Entry 8X9F (X-ray diffraction, 2.48 A resolution); this record covers chain A.

Chain A:
Name: Carbon monoxide dehydrogenase 2
Source organism: Carboxydothermus hydrogenoformans Z-2901
Notes: EC 1.2.7.4
Reference sequence: Q9F8A8 (COOS2_CARHZ); numbering as in UniProt (aligned over 1-636)
Sequence (656 residues; row label = number of the first residue in the row; numbers below 1 keep their minus sign (Met-19 is residue -19)):
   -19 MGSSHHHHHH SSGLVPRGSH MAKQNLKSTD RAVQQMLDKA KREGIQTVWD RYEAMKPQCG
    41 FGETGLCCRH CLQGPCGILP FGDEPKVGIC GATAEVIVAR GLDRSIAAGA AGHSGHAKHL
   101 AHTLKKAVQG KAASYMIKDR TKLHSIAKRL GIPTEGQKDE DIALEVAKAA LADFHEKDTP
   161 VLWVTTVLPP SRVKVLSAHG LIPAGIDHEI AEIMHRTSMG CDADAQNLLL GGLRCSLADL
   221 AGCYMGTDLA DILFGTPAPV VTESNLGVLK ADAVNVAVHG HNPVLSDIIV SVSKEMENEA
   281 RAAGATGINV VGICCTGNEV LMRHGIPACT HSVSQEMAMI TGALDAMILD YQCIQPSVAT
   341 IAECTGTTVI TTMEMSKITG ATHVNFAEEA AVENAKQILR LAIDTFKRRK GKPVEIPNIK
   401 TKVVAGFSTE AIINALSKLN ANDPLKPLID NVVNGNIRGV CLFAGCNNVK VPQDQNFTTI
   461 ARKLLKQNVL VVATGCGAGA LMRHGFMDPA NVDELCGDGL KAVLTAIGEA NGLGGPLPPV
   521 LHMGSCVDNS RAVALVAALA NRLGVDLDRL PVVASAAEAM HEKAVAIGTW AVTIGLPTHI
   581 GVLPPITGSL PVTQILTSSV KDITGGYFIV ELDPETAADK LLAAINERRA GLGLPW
Unresolved in the structure: -19 to 3
Differences from the reference sequence: initiating methionine (-19); expression tag (-18 to 0); engineered mutation Gly57 (Arg in Q9F8A8), Leu59 (Asn in Q9F8A8)
Swiss-Prot annotation at these positions:
  - binding site ([4Fe-4S] cluster): Cys39, Cys47, Cys48, Cys51, Cys56, Cys70
  - binding site ([Ni-4Fe-5S] cluster): His261, Cys295, Cys333, Cys446, Cys476, Cys526
Metal / ion sites: 2Fe-2S cluster Fe: Cys39, Cys47; 4Fe-4S cluster Fe near Cys51 (its only coordinating residue here); fe(4)-ni(1)-S(4) cluster Fe: His261, Cys333, Cys446, Cys476, Cys526
Ligand contacts:
  - 2Fe-2S cluster (FES): Cys39, Phe41, Gly42, Cys47, Arg49, Pro55
  - S8I (1-ethyl-4-(1-ethylpyridin-1-ium-4-yl)pyridin-1-ium): Gly40, Glu43, Thr44, Leu583, Leu612
  - 4Fe-4S cluster (SF4): Cys48, Arg49, His50, Cys51, Gln53, Gly54, Cys56, Gly68, Ile69, Cys70, Ala72, Ile77, Arg80, Met199
  - fe(4)-ni(1)-S(4) cluster (XCC): His261, Cys294, Cys295, Ser312, Cys333, Gly445, Cys446, Gly475, Cys476, Cys526, His561, Lys563
Reported in the primary citation:
  - binding site for S8I: Glu43, Thr44, Leu583, Leu612
  - conformationally variable residues (side-chain flip): Glu43
  - mutagenesis - E43K (2.5- to 3.2-fold), E43R (2.5- to 3.2-fold): decreased binding to S8I
  - mutagenesis - W29A, Y32A, F61A, F234A, F386A, W636A: decreased catalytic activity
  - mutagenesis - Y224A: increased catalytic activity
  - mutagenesis - F41L, F41V: abolished catalytic activity
  - mutagenesis - F41A (3-5-fold): decreased binding to EV
  - mutagenesis - F41A: abolished catalytic activity on viologen homologs
  - mutagenesis - C344A: decreased expression

Summary:
Chain A binds 4Fe-4S cluster, 2Fe-2S cluster, fe(4)-ni(1)-S(4) cluster and compound S8I. UniProt lists 6
[4Fe-4S] cluster-binding residues and 6 [Ni-4Fe-5S] cluster-binding residues. The paper reports a binding site
for S8I at Glu43, Thr44 and Leu583 among others; W29A, Y32A and F61A, among others, reduce catalytic activity;
13 substitutions were tested in all.
Chain A is Carbon monoxide dehydrogenase 2 (Carboxydothermus hydrogenoformans Z-2901); the structure, Crystal
structure of CO dehydrogenase mutant in complex with EV, was determined by X-ray diffraction (same publication
as 8X9D, 8X9E, 8X9G and 8X9H).
